Entry 5KNR (X-ray diffraction, 2.86 A resolution); this record covers chains A and B.

# Chain A (and B)
Name: Hypoxanthine-guanine phosphoribosyltransferase
Organism: Escherichia coli
Notes: chain B of this document is another copy of the same molecule, construct and numbering; everything in this record applies to it too
Reference sequence: A0A0U4JN50 (A0A0U4JN50_ECOLX); residues 1-182 here correspond to UniProt positions 10-191 (UniProt number = residue number + 9)
Sequence (182 residues; numbered 1 to 182; the number before each row is that of its first residue):
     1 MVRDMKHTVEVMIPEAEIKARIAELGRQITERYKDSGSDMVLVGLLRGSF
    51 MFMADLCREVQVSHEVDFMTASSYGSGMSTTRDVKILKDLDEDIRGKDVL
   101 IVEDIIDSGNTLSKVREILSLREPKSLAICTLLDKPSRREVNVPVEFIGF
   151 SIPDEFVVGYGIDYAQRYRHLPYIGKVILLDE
Disordered / not traced: 1-4, 76-80, 182 (chain B: 1-5, 74-78, 181-182)
Metal / ion sites: Mg2+: E103, D104 (together with 3L5)
Residues lining bound ligands: 3L5 ((2-{[2-(2-amino-6-oxo-3,6-dihydro-9H-purin-9-yl)ethyl][2-(2-phosphonoethoxy)ethyl]amino}ethyl)phosphonic acid): L45, L46, R47, G48, S49, S73, E103, D104, I105, I106, D107, S108, G109, N110, T111, L112, K135, R138, E155, F156, V157, I162, D163, R169

# Chain A / chain B interface
Pairs across the interface - 47 pairs, chain A then chain B:
  L46(A) - L46(B)  hydrophobic
  R47(A) - V66(B)  hydrogen bond (side chain-backbone)
  R47(A) - D67(B)
  R47(A) - F68(B)
  R47(A) - D91(B)  salt bridge
  R47(A) - E92(B)  salt bridge
  F50(A) - M53(B)  hydrophobic
  F50(A) - A54(B)  hydrophobic
  F50(A) - V66(B)  hydrophobic
  F50(A) - F68(B)  hydrophobic
  M51(A) - A54(B)
  M51(A) - C57(B)  hydrophobic
  M51(A) - R58(B)
  M53(A) - F50(B)  hydrophobic
  A54(A) - F50(B)  hydrophobic
  A54(A) - M51(B)  hydrophobic
  A54(A) - A54(B)  hydrophobic
  D55(A) - R58(B)  salt bridge
  C57(A) - M51(B)  hydrophobic
  C57(A) - H170(B)
  R58(A) - M51(B)
  R58(A) - D55(B)  salt bridge
  R58(A) - R58(B)
  R58(A) - Y160(B)
  R58(A) - H170(B)
  R58(A) - P172(B)
  V62(A) - H170(B)
  S63(A) - R167(B)
  S63(A) - H170(B)
  H64(A) - H170(B)  hydrogen bond (backbone-side chain)
  E65(A) - Q166(B)
  V66(A) - R47(B)  hydrogen bond (backbone-side chain)
  V66(A) - F50(B)  hydrophobic
  D67(A) - R47(B)  salt bridge
  F68(A) - F50(B)  hydrophobic
  D91(A) - R47(B)  salt bridge
  E92(A) - R47(B)  salt bridge
  E92(A) - Q166(B)  hydrogen bond
  Y160(A) - R58(B)
  Q166(A) - E65(B)
  Q166(A) - E92(B)
  H170(A) - C57(B)
  H170(A) - R58(B)
  H170(A) - V62(B)
  H170(A) - S63(B)
  H170(A) - H64(B)  hydrogen bond (side chain-backbone)
  P172(A) - R58(B)
Also at the interface, not in a pair above, chain A (28 interface residues in all): V60, T70, L87, K88, R169, L171
Also at the interface, not in a pair above, chain B (28 interface residues in all): V60, T70, L87, K88, R169

# Summary
The chain A/chain B interface involves 28 residues from each chain, with 5 hydrogen bonds and 7 salt bridges.
Polar contacts include R47(A)-D91(B), R47(A)-E92(B) and D55(A)-R58(B). Chain A binds compound 3L5. E103(A) and
D104(A) form the Mg2+ site.
Both chains are Hypoxanthine-guanine phosphoribosyltransferase (Escherichia coli). Entry 5KNR (E. coli HPRT in
complexed with 9-[(N-phosphonoethyl-N-phosphonoethoxyethyl)-2-aminoethyl]-guanine) was determined by X-ray
diffraction, deposited together with 5KNS, 5KNT, 5KNU, 5KNV and 5KNX.
